6HJR - chains A and F of the 6 polymer chains in the assembly; structure by electron microscopy, 4.20 A resolution (low resolution: residue-level contacts below are approximate; hydrogen-bond / salt-bridge calls are withheld).

== Chain A ==
Name: Hemagglutinin
Organism: Influenza A virus (strain A/Duck/Alberta/35/1976 H1N1)
UniProt: Q9WCE0 (Q9WCE0_I76A4); the construct lacks a stretch of the UniProt sequence and is renumbered around it, so the offset changes along the chain: 5-42 = UniProt 18-55; 44-49 = UniProt 56-61; 50-133 = UniProt 63-146; 134-326 = UniProt 148-340
Sequence (323 residues; row label = number of the first residue in the row; note: 1 number in that range is skipped by the numbering (no residue carries it; nothing is unmodelled there)):
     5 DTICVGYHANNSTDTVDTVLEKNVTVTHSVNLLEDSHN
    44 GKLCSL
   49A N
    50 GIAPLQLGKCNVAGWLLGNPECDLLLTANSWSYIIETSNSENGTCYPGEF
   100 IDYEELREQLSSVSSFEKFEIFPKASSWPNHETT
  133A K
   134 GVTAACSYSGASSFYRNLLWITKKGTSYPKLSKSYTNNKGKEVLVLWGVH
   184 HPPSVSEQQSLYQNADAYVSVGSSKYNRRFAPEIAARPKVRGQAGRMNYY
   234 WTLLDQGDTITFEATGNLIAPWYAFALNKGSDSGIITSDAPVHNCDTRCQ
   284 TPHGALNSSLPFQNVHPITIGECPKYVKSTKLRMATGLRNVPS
Cystine bridges: Cys47-Cys278, Cys59-Cys71, Cys94-Cys139, Cys282-Cys306
Glycans and other covalent adducts: N-acetylglucosamine (NAG) linked to Asn15, Asn91, Asn290; glycan linked to Asn27

== Chain F ==
Name: Hemagglutinin
Organism: Influenza A virus (strain A/Duck/Alberta/35/1976 H1N1)
UniProt: P26562 (HEMA_I76A4); residues 1-203 here correspond to UniProt positions 345-547 (UniProt number = residue number + 344)
Sequence (203 residues; each row starts with the number of its first residue):
     1 GLFGAIAGFIEGGWTGMIDGWYGYHHQNEQGSGYAADQKSTQNAIDGITS
    51 KVNSVIEKMNTQFTAVGKEFNNLERRIENLNKKVDDGFLDVWTYNAELLV
   101 LLENERTLDFHDSNVRNLYEKVKSQLRNNAKEIGNGCFEFYHKCDDECME
   151 SVKNGTYDYPKYSEESKLNREEIDGVKLESMGVYQILAIYSTVASSLVLL
   201 VSW
Curated features (UniProtKB/Swiss-Prot):
  - glycosylation: Asn154 (N-linked (GlcNAc...) asparagine)
Cystine bridges: Cys144-Cys148
Glycans and other covalent adducts: N-acetylglucosamine (NAG) linked to Asn154

== How chain A and chain F interact ==
Residue-residue contacts (7):
  Glu103(A) with Arg76(F)
  Glu104(A) with Leu73(F); Glu74(F); Arg75(F); Arg76(F)
  Glu107(A) with Arg76(F)
  Gln108(A) with Arg75(F)
Other interface residues (no listed pair), chain F (5 interface residues in all): Asn79

== In short ==
The interface between chain A and chain F involves 4 residues on one side and 5 on the other.
N-acetylglucosamine is covalently linked to Asn15(A), Asn91(A) and Asn290(A). Covalently linked
N-acetylglucosamine: at Asn154(F).
Chain A is Hemagglutinin and chain F is Hemagglutinin, both from Influenza A virus (strain
A/Duck/Alberta/35/1976 H1N1); the structure, Structure of full-length Influenza Hemagglutinin with tilted
transmembrane (A/duck/Alberta/35/76[H1N1]), was determined by electron microscopy together with 6HJN from the
same study.
